4AJU - chains A and B; structure by X-ray diffraction, 2.65 A resolution.

[Chain A]
Molecule: Protein Z-dependent protease inhibitor
From: Homo sapiens
UniProtKB: Q9UK55 (ZPI_HUMAN); residues 2-387 here correspond to UniProt positions 23-408 (UniProt number = residue number + 21)
Amino-acid sequence (387 residues; numbered 1 to 387; the number before each row is that of its first residue):
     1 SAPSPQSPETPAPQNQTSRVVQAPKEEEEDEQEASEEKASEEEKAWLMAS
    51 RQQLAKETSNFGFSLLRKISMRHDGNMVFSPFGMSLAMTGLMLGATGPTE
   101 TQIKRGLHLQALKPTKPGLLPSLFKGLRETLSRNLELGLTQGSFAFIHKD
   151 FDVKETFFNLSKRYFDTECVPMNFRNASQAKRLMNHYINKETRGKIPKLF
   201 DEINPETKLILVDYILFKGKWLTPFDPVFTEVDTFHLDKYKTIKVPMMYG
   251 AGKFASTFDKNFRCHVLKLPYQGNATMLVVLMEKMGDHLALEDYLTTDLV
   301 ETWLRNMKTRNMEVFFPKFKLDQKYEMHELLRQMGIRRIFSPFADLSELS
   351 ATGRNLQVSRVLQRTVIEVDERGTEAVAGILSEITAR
Unresolved in the structure: 1-34, 115-116, 286, 387
Construct notes: expression tag (1); engineered mutation Arg387 (Tyr408 in Q9UK55)
UniProt features mapped onto this chain:
  - region: Thr115 to Ser132 (Heparin-binding)
  - site (Essential for interaction with PROZ): Tyr240, Asp293
  - modified residue: Ser35 (Phosphoserine)
  - glycosylation (N-linked (GlcNAc...) asparagine): Asn15, Asn159, Asn176, Asn274
Reported in the primary citation:
  - conformationally variable residues (helix shift): Trp46, Tyr240, Asp293
  - mutagenesis - M71A (17 +/- 5nM), D74A (34 +/- 5nM), D74A/D293A (240 000 +/- 160 000nM), Y240A (1500 +/- 100nM), D293A (40 000 +/- 14 000nM): decreased binding to PZ
  - mutagenesis - D238A, K239A: unchanged binding to PZ

[Chain B]
Molecule: Protein Z-dependent protease inhibitor
From: Homo sapiens
UniProtKB: Q9UK55 (ZPI_HUMAN); residues 388-423 here correspond to UniProt positions 409-444 (UniProt number = residue number + 21)
Amino-acid sequence (36 residues; row label = number of the first residue in the row):
   388 SMPPVIKIDRPFHFMIYEETSGMLLFLGRVVNPTLL
Construct notes: conflict Ile395 (Val416 in Q9UK55)

[Chain A / chain B interface]
Contacting residue pairs - 121 pairs, chain A then chain B:
  Ala55(A) - Ser408(B)
  Ala55(A) - Gly409(B)
  Ala55(A) - Met410(B)  hydrophobic
  Thr58(A) - Met410(B)
  Ser59(A) - Tyr404(B)  hydrogen bond
  Ser59(A) - Leu411(B)
  Gly62(A) - Leu414(B)
  Phe63(A) - Met402(B)  hydrophobic
  Phe63(A) - Tyr404(B)
  Phe63(A) - Leu411(B)  hydrophobic
  Phe63(A) - Leu414(B)  hydrophobic
  Leu66(A) - Leu414(B)  hydrophobic
  His73(A) - Arg416(B)  hydrogen bond (backbone-side chain)
  Asp74(A) - Arg416(B)
  Gly75(A) - Arg416(B)  hydrogen bond (backbone-side chain)
  Gly75(A) - Val418(B)
  Asn76(A) - Arg416(B)
  Asn76(A) - Val417(B)
  Asn76(A) - Val418(B)  hydrogen bond (side chain-backbone)
  Asn76(A) - Asn419(B)  hydrogen bond (side chain-backbone)
  Asn76(A) - Leu422(B)  hydrogen bond (side chain-backbone)
  Met77(A) - Gly415(B)
  Met77(A) - Arg416(B)  hydrogen bond (backbone-backbone)
  Val78(A) - Phe401(B)  hydrophobic
  Val78(A) - Leu414(B)
  Phe79(A) - Phe413(B)
  Phe79(A) - Leu414(B)  hydrogen bond (backbone-backbone)
  Ser80(A) - Leu412(B)  hydrogen bond (side chain-backbone)
  Ser80(A) - Phe413(B)
  Pro81(A) - Leu411(B)  hydrophobic
  Pro81(A) - Leu412(B)
  Pro81(A) - Leu414(B)  hydrophobic
  Phe82(A) - Met410(B)  hydrophobic
  Phe82(A) - Leu411(B)  hydrogen bond (backbone-backbone)
  Phe82(A) - Leu412(B)  hydrophobic
  Leu127(A) - Met410(B)  hydrophobic
  Thr130(A) - Glu405(B)
  Thr130(A) - Thr407(B)
  Thr130(A) - Ser408(B)
  Leu131(A) - Glu405(B)
  Leu131(A) - Ser408(B)
  Leu137(A) - Glu405(B)
  Ile215(A) - Phe413(B)  hydrophobic
  Phe217(A) - Ile403(B)  hydrophobic
  Phe217(A) - Phe413(B)  hydrophobic
  Asp233(A) - Lys394(B)  salt bridge
  Thr234(A) - Asp396(B)
  Phe235(A) - Ile395(B)
  Phe235(A) - Asp396(B)
  Phe235(A) - Arg397(B)
  Phe235(A) - Pro398(B)
  Phe235(A) - Val418(B)
  Phe235(A) - Pro420(B)  hydrophobic
  His236(A) - Asp396(B)  salt bridge
  His236(A) - Arg397(B)
  His236(A) - Pro398(B)
  Leu237(A) - Pro398(B)
  Leu237(A) - Val418(B)
  Leu237(A) - Asn419(B)
  Ile243(A) - Thr421(B)
  Lys244(A) - Thr421(B)
  Val245(A) - Pro420(B)  hydrophobic
  Met247(A) - Ile395(B)
  Met247(A) - Asp396(B)
  Lys268(A) - Glu406(B)  salt bridge
  Tyr271(A) - Ile403(B)
  Asn274(A) - Glu405(B)
  Asn274(A) - Glu406(B)  hydrogen bond (backbone-backbone)
  Asn274(A) - Thr407(B)  hydrogen bond
  Ala275(A) - Tyr404(B)
  Ala275(A) - Glu406(B)
  Thr276(A) - Met402(B)
  Thr276(A) - Ile403(B)
  Thr276(A) - Tyr404(B)  hydrogen bond (backbone-backbone)
  Thr276(A) - Glu406(B)
  Met277(A) - Met402(B)
  Leu278(A) - His400(B)
  Leu278(A) - Phe401(B)
  Leu278(A) - Met402(B)  hydrogen bond (backbone-backbone)
  Leu278(A) - Tyr404(B)  hydrophobic
  Val279(A) - Phe399(B)  hydrophobic
  Val279(A) - His400(B)
  Val280(A) - Phe399(B)
  Val280(A) - His400(B)  hydrogen bond (backbone-backbone)
  Leu281(A) - Lys394(B)
  Leu281(A) - Ile395(B)  hydrophobic
  Leu281(A) - Arg397(B)
  Leu281(A) - Pro398(B)
  Met282(A) - Arg397(B)
  Glu283(A) - Arg397(B)
  Met285(A) - Arg397(B)
  Glu292(A) - His400(B)  salt bridge
  Glu292(A) - Arg416(B)  salt bridge
  Asn311(A) - Pro391(B)
  Met312(A) - Pro391(B)
  Met312(A) - Ile393(B)  hydrophobic
  Glu313(A) - Pro390(B)
  Glu313(A) - Pro391(B)  hydrogen bond (backbone-backbone)
  Glu313(A) - Val392(B)
  Glu313(A) - Ile393(B)  hydrogen bond (backbone-backbone)
  Val314(A) - Ile393(B)
  Phe315(A) - Val392(B)  hydrophobic
  Phe315(A) - Ile393(B)  hydrogen bond (backbone-backbone)
  Phe315(A) - Lys394(B)
  Phe315(A) - Ile395(B)  hydrogen bond (backbone-backbone)
  Phe316(A) - Ile395(B)  hydrophobic
  Pro317(A) - Ile395(B)
  Lys318(A) - Pro420(B)
  Phe319(A) - Phe399(B)  hydrophobic
  Phe319(A) - Val417(B)  hydrophobic
  Phe319(A) - Pro420(B)
  Lys320(A) - Leu422(B)
  Leu321(A) - Val417(B)  hydrophobic
  Leu321(A) - Leu423(B)
  Asp322(A) - Leu423(B)
  Gln323(A) - Leu423(B)  hydrogen bond (side chain-backbone)
  Thr365(A) - Phe413(B)
  Ile367(A) - Phe401(B)  hydrophobic
  Thr374(A) - Ile403(B)
  Ala376(A) - Phe413(B)  hydrophobic
  Ala378(A) - Phe413(B)  hydrophobic
Also at the interface, not in a pair above, chain A (73 interface residues in all): Leu54, Ser70, Arg133, Leu139, Ser256, His265, Leu267, Leu291, Val300, Val377

[Summary]
Chain A and chain B form an interface of 73 and 34 residues respectively, with 20 hydrogen bonds and 5 salt
bridges. Polar pairs include Asp233(A)-Lys394(B), His236(A)-Asp396(B) and Lys268(A)-Glu406(B). From the paper:
M71A, D74A and D74A/D293A of chain A, among others, reduce binding to PZ; conformational variability at
Trp46(A), Tyr240(A) and Asp293(A); 7 substitutions were tested in all.
Here chain A is Protein Z-dependent protease inhibitor and chain B is Protein Z-dependent protease inhibitor,
both from Homo sapiens. Entry 4AJU (Crystal structure of the reactive loop cleaved ZPI in P41 space group) was
determined by X-ray diffraction together with 4AFX and 4AJT from the same study.
